PDB entry 6HWZ | X-ray diffraction, 1.64 A resolution | chain A

# Chain A
Molecule: Carbonic anhydrase 1
Source organism: Homo sapiens
Notes: EC 4.2.1.1
UniProt: P00915 (CAH1_HUMAN); residues 1-261 here = UniProt positions 1-261
Sequence (261 residues; row label = number of the first residue in the row):
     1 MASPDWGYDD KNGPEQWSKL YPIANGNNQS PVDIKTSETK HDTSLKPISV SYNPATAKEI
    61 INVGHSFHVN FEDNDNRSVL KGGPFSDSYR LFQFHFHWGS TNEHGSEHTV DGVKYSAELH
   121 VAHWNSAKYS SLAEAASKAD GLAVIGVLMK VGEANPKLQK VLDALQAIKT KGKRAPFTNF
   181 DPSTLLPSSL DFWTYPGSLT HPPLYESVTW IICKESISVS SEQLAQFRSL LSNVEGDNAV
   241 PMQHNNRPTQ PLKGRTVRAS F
Not modelled in the structure: 1-5
Metal / ion sites: Zn2+: His95, His97, His120
Residues lining bound ligands: benzeneselenol (GXE): Phe92, Gln93, His95, His97, His120, Ala122, Val144, Leu199, Thr200, His201
Swiss-Prot annotation at these positions:
  - active site: His65 (Proton donor/acceptor)
  - binding site (Zn(2+)): His65, His68, His95, His97, His120, His201
  - binding site (substrate): Thr200, His201
  - modified residue: Ala2 (N-acetylalanine)

# Overview
Chain A binds benzeneselenol. The Zn2+ site is built by His95, His97 and His120. From UniProt: active-site
residue His65, 6 Zn2+-binding residues and substrate-binding residues Thr200 and His201.
Chain A is Carbonic anhydrase 1 (Homo sapiens); the structure, Selenols: a new class of Carbonic Anhydrase
inhibitors, was determined by X-ray diffraction (same publication as 6SWM and 6HX5).
